6CUE - chains c and l of the 24 polymer chains in the assembly; structure by electron microscopy, 4.00 A resolution.

# Chain c
Name: Envelope glycoprotein gp120
From: Human immunodeficiency virus 1
Reference sequence: Q2N0S6 (Q2N0S6_9HIV1); the construct lacks a stretch of the UniProt sequence and is renumbered around it, so the offset changes along the chain: 31-141 = UniProt 30-140; 150-185 = UniProt 141-176; 187-309 = UniProt 186-308; 312-321 = UniProt 309-318; 2 more segments
Amino-acid sequence (473 residues; numbered 31 to 505 plus 10 insertion-coded residues; 12 numbers in that range are skipped by the numbering (no residue carries them; nothing is unmodelled there); the number before each row is that of its first residue; a row labelled like 185A-185I holds insertion residues (185A, then the next letters in order)):
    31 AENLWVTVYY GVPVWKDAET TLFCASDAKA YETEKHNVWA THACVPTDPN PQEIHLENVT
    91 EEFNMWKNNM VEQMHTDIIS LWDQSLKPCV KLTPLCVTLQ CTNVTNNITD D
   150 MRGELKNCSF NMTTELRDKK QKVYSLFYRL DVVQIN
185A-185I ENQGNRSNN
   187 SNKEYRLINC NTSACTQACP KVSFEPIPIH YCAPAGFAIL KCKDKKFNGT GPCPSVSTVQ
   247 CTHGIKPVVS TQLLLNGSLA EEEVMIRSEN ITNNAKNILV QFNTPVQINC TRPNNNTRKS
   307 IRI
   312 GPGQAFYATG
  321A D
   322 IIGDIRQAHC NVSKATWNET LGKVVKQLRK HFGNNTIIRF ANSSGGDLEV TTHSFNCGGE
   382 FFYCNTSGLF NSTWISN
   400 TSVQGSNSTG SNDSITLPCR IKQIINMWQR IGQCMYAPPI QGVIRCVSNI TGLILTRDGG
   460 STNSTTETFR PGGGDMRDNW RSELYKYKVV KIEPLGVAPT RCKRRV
Not modelled in the structure: 185A-185I, 400-410
Disulfide bonds: Cys54-Cys74, Cys119-Cys205, Cys126-Cys196, Cys131-Cys157, Cys201-Cys433, Cys218-Cys247, Cys228-Cys239, Cys296-Cys331, Cys378-Cys445, Cys385-Cys418
Covalent attachments: N-acetylglucosamine (NAG) linked to Asn133, Asn156, Asn160, Asn197, Asn234, Asn262, Asn295, Asn301, Asn363, Asn386, Asn448; glycan linked to Asn137, Asn276, Asn332
Sequence notes: conflict Cys201 (Ile200 in Q2N0S6), Asn332 (Thr330 in Q2N0S6), Cys433 (Ala430 in Q2N0S6), Cys501 (Ala498 in Q2N0S6)
What the authors report for this chain:
  - mutagenesis - S241N: decreased binding to vFP16.02
  - mutagenesis - S241N: decreased binding to vFP20.01
  - post-translational modification sites: Asn88, Asn295, Asn448 (citing earlier work)

# Chain l
Name: vFP7.04 light chain
From: Mus musculus
Amino-acid sequence (112 residues; numbered 1 to 112; the number before each row is that of its first residue):
     1 GVLMTQSPLS LPVRLGDQAS ISCRSSQSIV YSNGNTYLEW YLQRPGQSPK LLIYKVSNRF
    61 SGVPDRVSGS GSGTDFTLKI SRVEAEDLGV YYCFQGSHVP YTFGGGTKLE IK
Not modelled in the structure: 112
Disulfide bonds: Cys23-Cys93

# How chain c and chain l interact
Pairs across the interface - 15 pairs, chain c then chain l:
  Asn80(c) with Tyr31(l); Ser32(l); Asn33(l), hydrogen bond (side chain-backbone); Gly34(l)
  Pro81(c) with Ser32(l), hydrogen bond (backbone-side chain)
  Gln82(c) with Ser32(l)
  Glu83(c) with Ser32(l), hydrogen bond (backbone-side chain); His98(l), salt bridge
  His85(c) with Val99(l), hydrogen bond (side chain-backbone); Pro100(l)
  Lys227(c) with Gln27(l)
  Lys229(c) with His98(l); Val99(l)
  Glu267(c) with Gly1(l)
  Glu268(c) with Leu3(l)
Also at the interface, not in a pair above, chain l (12 interface residues in all): Val30, Ser97

# Summary
9 residues of chain c and 12 residues of chain l are in contact, with 4 hydrogen bonds and 1 salt bridge.
Polar contacts include Glu83(c)-His98(l), Asn80(c)-Asn33(l) and Pro81(c)-Ser32(l). The paper reports that
S241N of chain c reduces binding to vFP16.02; modification sites Asn88(c), Asn295(c) and Asn448(c).
Chain c is Envelope glycoprotein gp120 (Human immunodeficiency virus 1) and chain l is vFP7.04 light chain
(Mus musculus); the structure, Cryo-EM structure at 4.0 A resolution of vaccine-elicited antibody vFP7.04 in
complex with HIV-1 Env BG505 ..., was determined by electron microscopy, deposited together with 6CUF.
